PDB entry 7WBH | electron microscopy, 3.70 A resolution | chains A and C of the 9 polymer chains in the assembly

[Chain A]
Molecule: Spike glycoprotein
From: Severe acute respiratory syndrome-related coronavirus
UniProt: P0DTC2 (SPIKE_SARS2); residue numbers follow UniProt; this construct covers 27-1146
Chain sequence (1120 residues; row label = number of the first residue in the row):
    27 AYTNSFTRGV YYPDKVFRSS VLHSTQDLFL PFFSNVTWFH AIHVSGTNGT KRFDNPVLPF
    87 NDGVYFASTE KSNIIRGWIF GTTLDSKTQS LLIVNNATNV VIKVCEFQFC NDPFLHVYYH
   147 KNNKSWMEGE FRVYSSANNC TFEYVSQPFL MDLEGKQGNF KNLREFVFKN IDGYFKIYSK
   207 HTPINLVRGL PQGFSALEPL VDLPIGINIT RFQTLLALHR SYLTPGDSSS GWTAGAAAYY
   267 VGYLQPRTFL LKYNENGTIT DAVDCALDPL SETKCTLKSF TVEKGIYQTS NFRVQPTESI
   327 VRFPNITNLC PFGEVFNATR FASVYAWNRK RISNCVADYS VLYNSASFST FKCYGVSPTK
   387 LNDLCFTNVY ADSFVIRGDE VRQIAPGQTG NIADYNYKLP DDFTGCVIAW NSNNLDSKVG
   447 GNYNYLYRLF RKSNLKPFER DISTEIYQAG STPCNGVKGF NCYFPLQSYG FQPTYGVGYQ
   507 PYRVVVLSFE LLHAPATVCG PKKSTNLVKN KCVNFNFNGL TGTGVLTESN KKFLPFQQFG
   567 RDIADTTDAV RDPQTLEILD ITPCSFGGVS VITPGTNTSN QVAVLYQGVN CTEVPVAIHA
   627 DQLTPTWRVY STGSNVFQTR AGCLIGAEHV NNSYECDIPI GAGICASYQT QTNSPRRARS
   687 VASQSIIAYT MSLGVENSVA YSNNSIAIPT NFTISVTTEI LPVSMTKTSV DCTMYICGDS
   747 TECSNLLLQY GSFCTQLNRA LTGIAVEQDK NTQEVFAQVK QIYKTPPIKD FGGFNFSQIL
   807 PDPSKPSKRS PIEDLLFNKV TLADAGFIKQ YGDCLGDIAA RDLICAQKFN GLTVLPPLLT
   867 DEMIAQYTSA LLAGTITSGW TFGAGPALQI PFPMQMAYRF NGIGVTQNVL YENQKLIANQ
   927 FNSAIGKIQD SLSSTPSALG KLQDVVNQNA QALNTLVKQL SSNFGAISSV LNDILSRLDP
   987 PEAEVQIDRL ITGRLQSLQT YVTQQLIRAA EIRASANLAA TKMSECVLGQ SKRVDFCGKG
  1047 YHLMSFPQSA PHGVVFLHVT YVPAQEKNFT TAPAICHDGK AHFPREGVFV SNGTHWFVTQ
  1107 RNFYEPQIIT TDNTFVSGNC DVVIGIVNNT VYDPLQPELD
Unresolved in the structure: 67-78, 96-98, 143-155, 177-186, 242-260, 621-639, 673-686, 829-852
Disulfide bonds: Cys131-Cys166, Cys291-Cys301, Cys336-Cys361, Cys379-Cys432, Cys480-Cys488, Cys538-Cys590, Cys617-Cys649, Cys662-Cys671, Cys738-Cys760, Cys743-Cys749, Cys1032-Cys1043, Cys1082-Cys1126
Covalently attached groups: N-acetylglucosamine (NAG) linked to Asn282, Asn343, Asn603, Asn657, Asn709, Asn717, Asn801, Asn1074
Differences from the reference sequence: conflict His142 (Gly in P0DTC2), Gly155 (Ser in P0DTC2), Gly215 (Asp in P0DTC2), Asn417 (Lys in P0DTC2), Lys484 (Glu in P0DTC2), Tyr501 (Asn in P0DTC2), Gly614 (Asp in P0DTC2), Val701 (Ala in P0DTC2), Pro817 (Phe in P0DTC2), Pro892 (Ala in P0DTC2), Pro899 (Ala in P0DTC2), Pro942 (Ala in P0DTC2), Pro986 (Lys in P0DTC2), Pro987 (Val in P0DTC2)

[Chain C]
Molecule: Spike glycoprotein
From: Severe acute respiratory syndrome-related coronavirus
UniProt: P0DTC2 (SPIKE_SARS2); numbering as in UniProt (aligned over 27-1146)
Chain sequence (1120 residues; row label = number of the first residue in the row):
    27 AYTNSFTRGV YYPDKVFRSS VLHSTQDLFL PFFSNVTWFH AIHVSGTNGT KRFANPVLPF
    87 NDGVYFASTE KSNIIRGWIF GTTLDSKTQS LLIVNNATNV VIKVCEFQFC NDPFLGVYYH
   147 KNNKSWMESE FRVYSSANNC TFEYVSQPFL MDLEGKQGNF KNLREFVFKN IDGYFKIYSK
   207 HTPINLVRGL PQGFSALEPL VDLPIGINIT RFQTLLALHR SYLTPGDSSS GWTAGAAAYY
   267 VGYLQPRTFL LKYNENGTIT DAVDCALDPL SETKCTLKSF TVEKGIYQTS NFRVQPTESI
   327 VRFPNITNLC PFGEVFNATR FASVYAWNRK RISNCVADYS VLYNSASFST FKCYGVSPTK
   387 LNDLCFTNVY ADSFVIRGDE VRQIAPGQTG NIADYNYKLP DDFTGCVIAW NSNNLDSKVG
   447 GNYNYLYRLF RKSNLKPFER DISTEIYQAG STPCNGVKGF NCYFPLQSYG FQPTYGVGYQ
   507 PYRVVVLSFE LLHAPATVCG PKKSTNLVKN KCVNFNFNGL TGTGVLTESN KKFLPFQQFG
   567 RDIADTTDAV RDPQTLEILD ITPCSFGGVS VITPGTNTSN QVAVLYQGVN CTEVPVAIHA
   627 DQLTPTWRVY STGSNVFQTR AGCLIGAEHV NNSYECDIPI GAGICASYQT QTNSPRRARS
   687 VASQSIIAYT MSLGVENSVA YSNNSIAIPT NFTISVTTEI LPVSMTKTSV DCTMYICGDS
   747 TECSNLLLQY GSFCTQLNRA LTGIAVEQDK NTQEVFAQVK QIYKTPPIKD FGGFNFSQIL
   807 PDPSKPSKRS PIEDLLFNKV TLADAGFIKQ YGDCLGDIAA RDLICAQKFN GLTVLPPLLT
   867 DEMIAQYTSA LLAGTITSGW TFGAGPALQI PFPMQMAYRF NGIGVTQNVL YENQKLIANQ
   927 FNSAIGKIQD SLSSTPSALG KLQDVVNQNA QALNTLVKQL SSNFGAISSV LNDILSRLDP
   987 PEAEVQIDRL ITGRLQSLQT YVTQQLIRAA EIRASANLAA TKMSECVLGQ SKRVDFCGKG
  1047 YHLMSFPQSA PHGVVFLHVT YVPAQEKNFT TAPAICHDGK AHFPREGVFV SNGTHWFVTQ
  1107 RNFYEPQIIT TDNTFVSGNC DVVIGIVNNT VYDPLQPELD
Unresolved in the structure: 67-80, 96-98, 141-156, 177-186, 242-260, 621-640, 673-686, 829-852
Disulfide bonds: Cys131-Cys166, Cys291-Cys301, Cys336-Cys361, Cys379-Cys432, Cys391-Cys525, Cys480-Cys488, Cys538-Cys590, Cys617-Cys649, Cys662-Cys671, Cys738-Cys760, Cys743-Cys749, Cys1032-Cys1043, Cys1082-Cys1126
Covalently attached groups: N-acetylglucosamine (NAG) linked to Asn282, Asn331, Asn343, Asn603, Asn616, Asn657, Asn709, Asn717, Asn801, Asn1074, Asn1098, Asn1134
Differences from the reference sequence: conflict Ala80 (Asp in P0DTC2), Gly215 (Asp in P0DTC2), Asn417 (Lys in P0DTC2), Lys484 (Glu in P0DTC2), Tyr501 (Asn in P0DTC2), Gly614 (Asp in P0DTC2), Val701 (Ala in P0DTC2), Pro817 (Phe in P0DTC2), Pro892 (Ala in P0DTC2), Pro899 (Ala in P0DTC2), Pro942 (Ala in P0DTC2), Pro986 (Lys in P0DTC2), Pro987 (Val in P0DTC2)

[Interface between chain A and chain C]
Residue-residue contacts - 158 pairs, chain A then chain C:
  Tyr38(A) - Phe562(C)  hydrophobic
  Lys41(A) - Phe562(C)
  Lys41(A) - Gln563(C)
  Lys41(A) - Gln564(C)
  Val42(A) - Gln563(C)
  Val42(A) - Phe565(C)
  Val42(A) - Arg567(C)
  Phe43(A) - Lys557(C)
  Phe43(A) - Phe559(C)  hydrophobic
  Phe43(A) - Gln563(C)
  Phe43(A) - Phe565(C)  hydrogen bond (backbone-backbone)
  Phe43(A) - Gly566(C)
  Phe43(A) - Arg567(C)  hydrogen bond (backbone-backbone)
  Asp198(A) - Tyr396(C)
  Tyr200(A) - Arg357(C)
  Tyr200(A) - Ala520(C)
  Glu224(A) - Leu560(C)
  Glu224(A) - Phe562(C)
  Pro225(A) - Phe562(C)
  Pro230(A) - Arg357(C)  hydrogen bond (backbone-side chain)
  Tyr369(A) - Ala475(C)
  Asn370(A) - Gly476(C)  hydrogen bond (side chain-backbone)
  Asn370(A) - Ser477(C)
  Asn370(A) - Asn487(C)
  Ala372(A) - Phe486(C)
  Ala372(A) - Asn487(C)
  Ser375(A) - Tyr489(C)  hydrogen bond (backbone-side chain)
  Asp737(A) - Asn317(C)  hydrogen bond
  Met740(A) - Arg319(C)
  Met740(A) - Phe592(C)  hydrophobic
  Asp745(A) - Arg319(C)
  Asp745(A) - Thr549(C)
  Gln755(A) - Ser968(C)
  Gln755(A) - Asn969(C)  hydrogen bond (backbone-backbone)
  Gln755(A) - Phe970(C)  hydrogen bond (backbone-backbone)
  Tyr756(A) - Gln965(C)
  Tyr756(A) - Ser968(C)
  Tyr756(A) - Phe970(C)
  Gly757(A) - Ser968(C)
  Ser758(A) - Thr961(C)
  Ser758(A) - Gln965(C)  hydrogen bond
  Phe759(A) - Gln965(C)
  Phe759(A) - Phe970(C)  hydrophobic
  Phe759(A) - Gln1002(C)
  Gln762(A) - Thr961(C)
  Gln762(A) - Thr1006(C)
  Arg765(A) - Gln957(C)
  Gln784(A) - Asp1041(C)  hydrogen bond
  Gln787(A) - Val701(C)
  Gln787(A) - Asn703(C)  hydrogen bond
  Ile788(A) - Leu699(C)  hydrophobic
  Ile788(A) - Gly700(C)
  Ile788(A) - Val701(C)  hydrogen bond (backbone-backbone)
  Ile788(A) - Glu702(C)
  Ile788(A) - Asn703(C)  hydrogen bond (backbone-backbone)
  Tyr789(A) - Asn703(C)
  Tyr789(A) - Val705(C)  hydrophobic
  Lys790(A) - Asn703(C)
  Lys790(A) - Ser704(C)
  Pro792(A) - Tyr707(C)  hydrophobic
  Asp796(A) - Tyr707(C)  hydrogen bond (backbone-side chain)
  Asp796(A) - Asn709(C)  hydrogen bond
  Phe797(A) - Tyr707(C)
  Lys854(A) - Phe592(C)
  Phe855(A) - Phe592(C)
  Gly857(A) - Phe592(C)
  Leu861(A) - Gln613(C)
  Pro862(A) - Ala647(C)  hydrophobic
  Pro863(A) - Gly667(C)
  Pro863(A) - Ala668(C)  hydrogen bond (backbone-backbone)
  Leu864(A) - Pro665(C)  hydrophobic
  Leu864(A) - Gly667(C)
  Leu864(A) - Ala668(C)
  Leu864(A) - Gly669(C)  hydrogen bond (backbone-backbone)
  Leu864(A) - Ile670(C)
  Leu864(A) - Cys671(C)  hydrophobic
  Thr866(A) - Ala668(C)
  Thr866(A) - Gly669(C)
  Met869(A) - Gly669(C)
  Met869(A) - Met697(C)  hydrophobic
  Met869(A) - Leu699(C)
  Gln872(A) - Leu699(C)
  Tyr873(A) - Leu699(C)
  Thr883(A) - Val705(C)
  Trp886(A) - Tyr1047(C)
  Thr887(A) - Tyr1047(C)
  Ala890(A) - Gly1046(C)  hydrogen bond (backbone-backbone)
  Ala890(A) - Tyr1047(C)
  Gly891(A) - Val1068(C)
  Pro892(A) - Pro1069(C)
  Pro892(A) - Glu1072(C)
  Ala893(A) - Val705(C)  hydrophobic
  Leu894(A) - Ala713(C)
  Leu894(A) - Pro715(C)
  Leu894(A) - Glu1072(C)
  Gln895(A) - Val705(C)
  Gln895(A) - Ala706(C)
  Gln895(A) - Ser711(C)
  Gln895(A) - Ile712(C)
  Gln895(A) - Ala713(C)  hydrogen bond (backbone-backbone)
  Gln895(A) - Asn1074(C)  hydrogen bond
  Ile896(A) - Tyr707(C)
  Ile896(A) - Ser708(C)
  Ile896(A) - Ser711(C)
  Ile896(A) - Ile712(C)  hydrophobic
  Pro897(A) - Asn709(C)
  Pro897(A) - Ser711(C)
  Pro897(A) - Thr1077(C)
  Phe898(A) - Tyr707(C)
  Met900(A) - Thr1077(C)
  Met900(A) - Val1094(C)  hydrophobic
  Tyr904(A) - Gly1093(C)  hydrogen bond (side chain-backbone)
  Tyr904(A) - Val1094(C)
  Tyr904(A) - Arg1107(C)
  Asn907(A) - Arg1107(C)
  Gln913(A) - Pro1090(C)  hydrogen bond (side chain-backbone)
  Asn914(A) - Phe1089(C)
  Asn914(A) - Phe1121(C)
  Asn914(A) - Ser1123(C)  hydrogen bond
  Tyr917(A) - Pro1079(C)
  Tyr917(A) - Phe1089(C)  hydrophobic
  Tyr917(A) - Val1129(C)
  Glu918(A) - Ser1123(C)
  Gln920(A) - Ile1130(C)
  Val963(A) - Ala570(C)
  Lys964(A) - Ala570(C)
  Ser975(A) - Asp571(C)  hydrogen bond
  Val976(A) - Asp571(C)
  Asn978(A) - Thr547(C)
  Ser982(A) - Lys386(C)
  Ser982(A) - Asp389(C)
  Ser982(A) - Leu390(C)
  Arg983(A) - Val382(C)
  Arg983(A) - Ser383(C)  hydrogen bond (backbone-backbone)
  Arg983(A) - Leu390(C)
  Arg983(A) - Thr430(C)
  Arg983(A) - Leu517(C)
  Leu984(A) - Gly381(C)
  Leu984(A) - Ser383(C)
  Asp985(A) - Ser383(C)
  Asp994(A) - Arg995(C)  salt bridge
  Leu1001(A) - Gln1002(C)
  Gln1005(A) - Gln1002(C)  hydrogen bond
  Gln1005(A) - Thr1006(C)  hydrogen bond
  Thr1009(A) - Thr1009(C)
  Leu1012(A) - Gln1010(C)
  Leu1012(A) - Ile1013(C)  hydrophobic
  Thr1027(A) - Arg1039(C)
  Ser1030(A) - Val1040(C)
  Ser1030(A) - Asp1041(C)
  Glu1031(A) - Arg1039(C)  salt bridge
  Glu1031(A) - Val1040(C)
  Leu1034(A) - Val1040(C)  hydrophobic
  Gly1035(A) - Val1040(C)
  Arg1039(A) - Arg1039(C)
  Glu1111(A) - Ser1123(C)
  Glu1144(A) - Leu1145(C)
  Leu1145(A) - Leu1145(C)  hydrophobic
Other interface residues (no listed pair), chain A (104 interface residues in all): Asp40, Arg44, Ile231, Asn282, Ser371, Ser735, Thr768, Gln779, Lys786, Leu865, Ile882, Ser884, Ser967, Leu981, Glu988, Gln1002, Ile1013, Gln1113, Asp1118
Other interface residues (no listed pair), chain C (108 interface residues in all): Gln314, Thr385, Asn394, His519, Lys558, Ile666, Asn710, Gly971, Ala972, Gly999, Ser1003, Lys1045, Ala1078, Arg1091, Val1122, Gly1124, Val1128, Leu1141

[Overview]
104 residues of chain A face 108 of chain C across their interface; the contacts include 27 hydrogen bonds and
2 salt bridges. Among the polar pairs are Asp994(A)-Arg995(C), Glu1031(A)-Arg1039(C) and Pro230(A)-Arg357(C).
Here chain A is Spike glycoprotein and chain C is Spike glycoprotein, both from Severe acute respiratory
syndrome-related coronavirus. Entry 7WBH (overall structure of hu33 and spike) was determined by electron
microscopy together with 7WB5 from the same study.
